PDB entry 5E17 | X-ray diffraction, 3.20 A resolution | chains D and E of the 9 polymer chains in the assembly

[Chain D]
Molecule: DNA-directed RNA polymerase subunit beta'
Source organism: Thermus thermophilus (strain HB8 / ATCC 27634 / DSM 579)
Notes: EC 2.7.7.6
UniProtKB: Q8RQE8 (RPOC_THET8); residue numbers follow UniProt; this construct covers 1-1524
Amino-acid sequence (1524 residues; each row starts with the number of its first residue):
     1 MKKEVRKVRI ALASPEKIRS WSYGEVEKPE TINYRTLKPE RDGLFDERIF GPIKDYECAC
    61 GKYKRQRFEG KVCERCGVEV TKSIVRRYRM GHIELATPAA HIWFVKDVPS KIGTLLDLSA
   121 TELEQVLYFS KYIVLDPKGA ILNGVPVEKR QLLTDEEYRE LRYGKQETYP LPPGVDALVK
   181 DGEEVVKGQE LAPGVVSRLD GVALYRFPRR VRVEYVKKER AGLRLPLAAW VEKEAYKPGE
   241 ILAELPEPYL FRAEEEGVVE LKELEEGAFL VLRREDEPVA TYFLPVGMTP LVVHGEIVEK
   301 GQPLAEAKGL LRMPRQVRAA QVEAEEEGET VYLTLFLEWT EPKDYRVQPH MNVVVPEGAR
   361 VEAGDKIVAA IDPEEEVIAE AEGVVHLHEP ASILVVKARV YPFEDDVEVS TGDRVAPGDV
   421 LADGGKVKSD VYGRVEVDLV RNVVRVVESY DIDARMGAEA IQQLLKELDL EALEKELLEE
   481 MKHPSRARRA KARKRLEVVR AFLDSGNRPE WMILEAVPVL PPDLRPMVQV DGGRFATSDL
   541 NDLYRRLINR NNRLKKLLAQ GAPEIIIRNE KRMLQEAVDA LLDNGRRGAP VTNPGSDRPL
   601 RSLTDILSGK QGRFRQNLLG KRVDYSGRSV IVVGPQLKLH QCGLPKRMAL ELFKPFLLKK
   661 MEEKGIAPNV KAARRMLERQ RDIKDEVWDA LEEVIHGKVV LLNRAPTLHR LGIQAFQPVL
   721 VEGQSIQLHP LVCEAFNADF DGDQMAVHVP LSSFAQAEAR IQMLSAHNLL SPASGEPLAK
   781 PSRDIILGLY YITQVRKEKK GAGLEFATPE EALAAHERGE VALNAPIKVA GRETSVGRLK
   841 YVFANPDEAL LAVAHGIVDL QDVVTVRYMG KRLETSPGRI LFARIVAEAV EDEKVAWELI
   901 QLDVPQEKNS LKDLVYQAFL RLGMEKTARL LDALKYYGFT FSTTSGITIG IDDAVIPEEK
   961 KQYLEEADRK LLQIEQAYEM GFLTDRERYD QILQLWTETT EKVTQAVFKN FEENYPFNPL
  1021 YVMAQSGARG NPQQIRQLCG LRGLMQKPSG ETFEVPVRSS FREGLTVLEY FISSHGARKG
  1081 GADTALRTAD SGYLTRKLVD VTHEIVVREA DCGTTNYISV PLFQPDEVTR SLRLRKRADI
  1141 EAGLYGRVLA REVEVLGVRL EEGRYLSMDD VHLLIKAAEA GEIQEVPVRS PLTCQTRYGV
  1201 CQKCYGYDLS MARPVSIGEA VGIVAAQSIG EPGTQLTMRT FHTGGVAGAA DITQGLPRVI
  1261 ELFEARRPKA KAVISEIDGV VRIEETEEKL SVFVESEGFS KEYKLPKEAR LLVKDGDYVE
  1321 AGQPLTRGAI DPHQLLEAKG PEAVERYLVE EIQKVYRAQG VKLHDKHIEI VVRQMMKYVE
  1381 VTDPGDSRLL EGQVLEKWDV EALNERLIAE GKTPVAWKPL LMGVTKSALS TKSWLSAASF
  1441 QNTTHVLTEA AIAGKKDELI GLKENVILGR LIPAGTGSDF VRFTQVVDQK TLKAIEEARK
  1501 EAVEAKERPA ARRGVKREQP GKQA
Unresolved in the structure: 1-2, 1238-1251, 1503-1524
Metal / ion sites: Zn2+ site 1: Cys58, Cys60, Cys73, Cys76; Mg2+ site 1: Asp739, Asp741, Asp743 (shared with 1 residue of chain I); Mg2+ site 2 near Lys840 (its only coordinating residue here); Zn2+ site 2: Cys1112, Cys1194, Cys1201, Cys1204

[Chain E]
Molecule: DNA-directed RNA polymerase subunit omega
Source organism: Thermus thermophilus (strain HB8 / ATCC 27634 / DSM 579)
Notes: EC 2.7.7.6
UniProtKB: Q8RQE7 (RPOZ_THET8); residue numbers follow UniProt; this construct covers 1-99
Amino-acid sequence (99 residues; numbered 1 to 99; the number before each row is that of its first residue):
     1 MAEPGIDKLF GMVDSKYRLT VVVAKRAQQL LRHGFKNTVL EPEERPKMQT LEGLFDDPNA
    61 VTWAMKELLT GRLVFGENLV PEDRLQKEME RLYPVEREE
Unresolved in the structure: 1, 96-99

[How chain D and chain E interact]
Pairs across the interface (99):
  His640(D) - Ala2(E)
  Asp689(D) - Leu51(E)
  Glu693(D) - Thr50(E)
  His696(D) - Met48(E)
  His696(D) - Asp57(E)  salt bridge
  His696(D) - Asn59(E)
  Gly697(D) - Asn59(E)
  Lys698(D) - Asn59(E)
  Ser753(D) - Ala24(E)
  Ser753(D) - Gln28(E)
  Ser753(D) - Leu31(E)
  Phe754(D) - Val21(E)  hydrophobic
  Phe754(D) - Ala24(E)  hydrophobic
  Phe754(D) - Gln28(E)
  Ala757(D) - Thr20(E)
  Ala757(D) - Ala24(E)  hydrophobic
  Glu758(D) - Thr20(E)
  Arg760(D) - Glu3(E)  salt bridge
  Arg760(D) - Asn59(E)  hydrogen bond
  Arg760(D) - Val61(E)
  Arg760(D) - Thr62(E)  hydrogen bond
  Ile761(D) - Phe10(E)  hydrophobic
  Ile761(D) - Leu19(E)  hydrophobic
  Ile761(D) - Thr20(E)
  Ile761(D) - Val23(E)  hydrophobic
  Ile761(D) - Met65(E)  hydrophobic
  Gln762(D) - Tyr17(E)
  Gln762(D) - Thr20(E)  hydrogen bond
  Leu764(D) - Ala2(E)  hydrophobic
  Leu764(D) - Glu3(E)
  Ala766(D) - Ala2(E)  hydrophobic
  His767(D) - Ala2(E)
  His767(D) - Glu3(E)  hydrogen bond (side chain-backbone)
  His767(D) - Ile6(E)
  Met924(D) - Asp7(E)
  Glu925(D) - Pro4(E)
  Glu925(D) - Gly5(E)  hydrogen bond (side chain-backbone)
  Glu925(D) - Ile6(E)
  Glu925(D) - Asp7(E)  hydrogen bond (backbone-side chain)
  Met1211(D) - Lys16(E)
  Arg1213(D) - Phe10(E)
  Ser1216(D) - Ser15(E)
  Ser1216(D) - Lys16(E)  hydrogen bond (side chain-backbone)
  Ile1217(D) - Ser15(E)  hydrogen bond (backbone-side chain)
  Ile1217(D) - Tyr17(E)
  Gly1218(D) - Tyr17(E)
  Glu1219(D) - Tyr17(E)  hydrogen bond
  Gly1475(D) - Tyr17(E)
  Thr1476(D) - Tyr17(E)
  Thr1476(D) - Thr20(E)
  Phe1480(D) - Asp14(E)
  Phe1480(D) - Arg18(E)  hydrogen bond (backbone-side chain)
  Phe1480(D) - Glu77(E)
  Val1481(D) - Ser15(E)
  Val1481(D) - Tyr17(E)  hydrophobic
  Val1481(D) - Arg18(E)
  Val1481(D) - Val21(E)
  Arg1482(D) - Lys25(E)
  Phe1483(D) - Lys25(E)
  Phe1483(D) - Glu77(E)
  Thr1484(D) - Arg18(E)  hydrogen bond
  Thr1484(D) - Val22(E)
  Thr1484(D) - Lys25(E)  hydrogen bond (backbone-side chain)
  Thr1484(D) - Gly76(E)
  Gln1485(D) - Val74(E)
  Gln1485(D) - Phe75(E)
  Gln1485(D) - Gly76(E)  hydrogen bond (backbone-backbone)
  Gln1485(D) - Asn78(E)
  Gln1485(D) - Leu79(E)  hydrogen bond (side chain-backbone)
  Gln1485(D) - Val80(E)  hydrogen bond (side chain-backbone)
  Gln1485(D) - Glu82(E)  hydrogen bond
  Val1486(D) - Val22(E)  hydrophobic
  Val1486(D) - Gln29(E)  hydrogen bond (backbone-side chain)
  Val1486(D) - Val74(E)
  Val1487(D) - Leu73(E)
  Val1487(D) - Val74(E)  hydrogen bond (backbone-backbone)
  Val1487(D) - Leu85(E)  hydrophobic
  Asp1488(D) - Arg26(E)  salt bridge
  Asp1488(D) - Asn37(E)
  Asp1488(D) - Val39(E)
  Asp1488(D) - Leu73(E)
  Asp1488(D) - Met89(E)
  Asp1488(D) - Tyr93(E)
  Gln1489(D) - Arg72(E)
  Gln1489(D) - Val74(E)
  Lys1490(D) - Tyr93(E)
  Thr1491(D) - Leu85(E)
  Thr1491(D) - Met89(E)
  Thr1491(D) - Leu92(E)
  Thr1491(D) - Tyr93(E)
  Leu1492(D) - Val74(E)  hydrophobic
  Ala1494(D) - Leu92(E)  hydrophobic
  Ile1495(D) - Val80(E)  hydrophobic
  Ile1495(D) - Leu85(E)  hydrophobic
  Ile1495(D) - Glu88(E)
  Ala1498(D) - Arg84(E)
  Arg1499(D) - Leu79(E)
  Arg1499(D) - Val80(E)
  Arg1499(D) - Pro81(E)
Interface residues without a listed pair, chain D (45 interface residues in all): Ala928, Asp1479
Interface residues without a listed pair, chain E (53 interface residues in all): Ala27, Lys47, Pro58

[Overview]
The interface between chain D and chain E involves 45 residues on one side and 53 on the other, with 18
hydrogen bonds and 3 salt bridges. Polar pairs include His696(D)-Asp57(E), Arg760(D)-Glu3(E) and
Asp1488(D)-Arg26(E). Cys58(D), Cys60(D), Cys73(D) and Cys76(D) coordinate Zn2+ site 1.
Here chain D is DNA-directed RNA polymerase subunit beta' and chain E is DNA-directed RNA polymerase subunit
omega, both from Thermus thermophilus (strain HB8 / ATCC 27634 / DSM 579). Entry 5E17 (T. thermophilus
transcription initiation complex having a RRR discriminator sequence and a nontemplate-strand length
corresponding to ...) was determined by X-ray diffraction (same publication as 5E18).
